Entry 3BWU (X-ray diffraction, 1.76 A resolution); this record covers chains C and F of the 3 polymer chains in the assembly.

== Chain C ==
Molecule: Chaperone protein fimC
Organism: Escherichia coli
UniProtKB: P31697 (FIMC_ECOLI); residues 1-205 here correspond to UniProt positions 37-241 (UniProt number = residue number + 36)
Chain sequence (205 residues; numbered 1 to 205; the number before each row is that of its first residue):
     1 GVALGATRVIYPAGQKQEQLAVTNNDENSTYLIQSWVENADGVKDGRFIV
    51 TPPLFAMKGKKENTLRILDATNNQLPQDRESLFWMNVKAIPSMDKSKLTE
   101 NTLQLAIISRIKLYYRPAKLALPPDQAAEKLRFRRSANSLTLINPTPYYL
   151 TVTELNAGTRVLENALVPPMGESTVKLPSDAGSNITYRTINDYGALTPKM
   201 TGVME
Unresolved in the structure: 95-99

== Chain F ==
Molecule: Protein fimF
Organism: Escherichia coli
Notes: fragment: N-terminal truncation construct of pilus subunit fimF, Residues 13-154
UniProtKB: P08189 (FIMF_ECOLI); residues 13-154 here correspond to UniProt positions 35-176 (UniProt number = residue number + 22)
Chain sequence (142 residues; each row starts with the number of its first residue):
    13 DNGCSVAAESTNFTVDLMENAAKQFNNIGATTPVVPFRILLSPCGNAVSA
    63 VKVGFTGVADSHNANLLALENTVSAASGLGIQLLNEQQNQIPLNAPSSAL
   113 SWTTLTPGKPNTLNFYARLMATQVPVTAGHINATATFTLEYQ
Unresolved in the structure: 26-39
Swiss-Prot annotation at these positions:
  - site: Y153 (Required for stability and transport)
Cystine bridges: C16-C56

== How chain C and chain F interact ==
Contacting residue pairs (68; chain C residue first):
  G1(C) - S17(F)  hydrogen bond (backbone-side chain)
  G1(C) - V18(F)
  V2(C) - C16(F)
  V2(C) - S17(F)
  V2(C) - V18(F)  hydrogen bond (backbone-backbone)
  A3(C) - C16(F)
  A3(C) - S17(F)
  L4(C) - N14(F)
  L4(C) - G15(F)  hydrogen bond (backbone-backbone)
  G5(C) - D13(F)
  G5(C) - N14(F)
  A6(C) - D13(F)
  T7(C) - D13(F)  hydrogen bond (backbone-backbone)
  R8(C) - Q154(F)  hydrogen bond (side chain-backbone)
  N25(C) - S17(F)  hydrogen bond
  N25(C) - S54(F)
  N25(C) - P55(F)
  W84(C) - E152(F)
  K88(C) - T148(F)  hydrogen bond
  E100(C) - N24(F)  hydrogen bond
  E100(C) - N144(F)  hydrogen bond (backbone-side chain)
  N101(C) - T23(F)
  N101(C) - N24(F)  hydrogen bond (backbone-side chain)
  N101(C) - F25(F)  hydrogen bond (backbone-backbone)
  N101(C) - H142(F)
  N101(C) - I143(F)  hydrogen bond (side chain-backbone)
  N101(C) - N144(F)
  T102(C) - T23(F)
  T102(C) - N24(F)
  T102(C) - I143(F)  hydrogen bond (backbone-backbone)
  T102(C) - N144(F)  hydrogen bond
  T102(C) - A145(F)  hydrogen bond (backbone-backbone)
  L103(C) - S22(F)
  L103(C) - T23(F)  hydrogen bond (backbone-backbone)
  L103(C) - F25(F)  hydrophobic
  L103(C) - L79(F)  hydrophobic
  L103(C) - L95(F)  hydrophobic
  L103(C) - A145(F)
  Q104(C) - A145(F)  hydrogen bond (backbone-backbone)
  Q104(C) - T146(F)
  Q104(C) - A147(F)  hydrogen bond (backbone-backbone)
  L105(C) - F49(F)  hydrophobic
  L105(C) - A147(F)
  A106(C) - A147(F)  hydrogen bond (backbone-backbone)
  A106(C) - T148(F)
  A106(C) - F149(F)  hydrogen bond (backbone-backbone)
  I107(C) - V18(F)  hydrophobic
  I107(C) - A20(F)  hydrophobic
  I107(C) - F149(F)
  I107(C) - L151(F)  hydrophobic
  I108(C) - T148(F)
  I108(C) - F149(F)  hydrogen bond (backbone-backbone)
  I108(C) - T150(F)
  I108(C) - L151(F)  hydrogen bond (backbone-backbone)
  S109(C) - L151(F)
  R110(C) - L151(F)  hydrogen bond (backbone-backbone)
  R110(C) - E152(F)  salt bridge
  R110(C) - Y153(F)  hydrogen bond (backbone-backbone)
  I111(C) - Y153(F)  hydrophobic
  K112(C) - Q154(F)  hydrogen bond (side chain-backbone)
  T151(C) - Q154(F)
  V152(C) - Q154(F)
  T153(C) - Q154(F)  hydrogen bond
  N164(C) - W114(F)
  N164(C) - Q154(F)
  I190(C) - S61(F)
  Y193(C) - D13(F)
  G194(C) - A59(F)
Interface residues without a listed pair, chain C (32 interface residues in all): A195
Interface residues without a listed pair, chain F (37 interface residues in all): E21, I51, A62, F67, A129

== In short ==
32 residues of chain C face 37 of chain F across their interface; the contacts include 26 hydrogen bonds and 1
salt bridge. Polar pairs include R110(C)-E152(F), G1(C)-S17(F) and R8(C)-Q154(F).
Here chain C is Chaperone protein fimC and chain F is Protein fimF, both from Escherichia coli. Entry 3BWU
(Crystal structure of the ternary complex of FimD (N-Terminal Domain, FimDN) with FimC and the N-terminally
...) was determined by X-ray diffraction.
